4XB4 - chain A; structure by X-ray diffraction, 1.54 A resolution.

Chain A:
Protein: Orange carotenoid-binding protein
Organism: Synechocystis sp
UniProt: P74102 (OCP_SYNY3); residues 21-165 here = UniProt positions 21-165
Amino-acid sequence (152 residues; each row starts with the number of its first residue):
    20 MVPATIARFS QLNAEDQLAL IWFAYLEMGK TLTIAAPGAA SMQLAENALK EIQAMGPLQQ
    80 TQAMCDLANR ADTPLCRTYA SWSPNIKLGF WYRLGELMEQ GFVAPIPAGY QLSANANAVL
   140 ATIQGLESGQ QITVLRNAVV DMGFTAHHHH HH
Disordered / not traced: 51-59, 166-171
Differences from the reference sequence: initiating methionine (20); expression tag (166-171)
Small-molecule neighbours: beta,beta-carotene-4,4'-dione (45D): Glu34, Leu37, Ala38, Ile40, Trp41, Ala43, Tyr44, Met47, Thr80, Met83, Cys84, Asn104, Leu107, Trp110, Tyr111, Leu113, Gly114, Met117, Ile125, Pro126, Tyr129, Ile151, Leu154, Arg155

Summary:
Bound to chain A: beta,beta-carotene-4,4'-dione.
Chain A is Orange carotenoid-binding protein (Synechocystis sp); the structure, Structure of the N-terminal
domain of OCP binding canthaxanthin, was determined by X-ray diffraction together with 4XB5 from the same
study.
